PDB entry 4RWO | X-ray diffraction, 2.20 A resolution | chains B and A of the 3 polymer chains in the assembly

# Chain B
Molecule: 19-nt RNA strand
Sequence (19 nucleotides; numbered 1 to 19; the number before each row is that of its first residue):
     1 GGCUUUUGAC CUUUAUGAA

# Chain A
Name: 2'-5'-oligoadenylate synthase 1
Organism: Sus scrofa
Notes: EC 2.7.7.84
UniProt: Q29599 (OAS1_PIG); numbering as in UniProt (aligned over 1-349)
Chain sequence (357 residues; row label = number of the first residue in the row):
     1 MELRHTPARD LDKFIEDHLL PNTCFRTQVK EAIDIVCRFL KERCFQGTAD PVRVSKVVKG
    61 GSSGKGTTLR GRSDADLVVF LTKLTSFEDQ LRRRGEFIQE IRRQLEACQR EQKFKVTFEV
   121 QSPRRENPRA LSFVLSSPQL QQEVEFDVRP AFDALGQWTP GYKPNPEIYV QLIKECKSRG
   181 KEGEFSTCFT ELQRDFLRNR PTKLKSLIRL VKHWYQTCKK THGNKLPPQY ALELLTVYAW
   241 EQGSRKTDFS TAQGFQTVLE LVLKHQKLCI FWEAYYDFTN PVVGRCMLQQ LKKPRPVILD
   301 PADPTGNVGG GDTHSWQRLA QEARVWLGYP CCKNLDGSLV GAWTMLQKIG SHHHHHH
Disordered / not traced: 348-357
Sequence notes: engineered mutation Arg149 (Leu in Q29599); expression tag (350-357)
Bound ions: Mg2+ site 1: Asp74, Asp76 (together with AMP-CPP)
Residues lining bound ligands: AMP-CPP (APC; diphosphomethylphosphonic acid adenosyl ester): Gly61, Ser62, Lys65, Ser73, Asp74, Asp76, Ser186, Gln193, Lys212, Pro228, Gln229, Tyr230, Glu233, Asp300, Val308

# Chain B / chain A interface
Contacting residue pairs - 29 pairs, chain B then chain A:
  U5(B) with Thr23(A), phosphate contact
  U6(B) with Leu20(A), sugar contact; Pro21(A), sugar contact; Thr23(A), hydrogen bond to the phosphate; Arg26(A), salt bridge to the phosphate
  U7(B) with Pro21(A), phosphate contact; Arg26(A), salt bridge to the phosphate; Gly66(A), phosphate contact; Thr202(A), hydrogen bond to the base; Lys205(A), hydrogen bond to the sugar; Arg209(A), sugar contact
  G8(B) with Lys65(A), phosphate contact; Gly66(A), phosphate contact; Arg198(A), salt bridge to the phosphate; Asn199(A), hydrogen bond to the phosphate; Lys205(A), salt bridge to the phosphate
  A9(B) with Arg198(A), salt bridge to the phosphate; Asn199(A), hydrogen bond to the phosphate
  U16(B) with Lys41(A), hydrogen bond to the base; Glu42(A), hydrogen bond to the sugar
  G17(B) with Lys41(A), sugar contact; Val54(A), hydrogen bond to the sugar; Ser55(A), hydrogen bond to the base
  A18(B) with Arg53(A), salt bridge to the phosphate; Val54(A), sugar contact; Ser55(A), sugar contact; Gln157(A), base contact
  A19(B) with Arg53(A), phosphate contact; Gln157(A), base contact
Interface residues without a listed pair, chain A (20 interface residues in all): Asn22, Gly64, Thr82

# Overview
9 residues of chain B and 20 residues of chain A are in contact, with 9 hydrogen bonds and 6 salt bridges.
Polar pairs include U7(B)-Thr202(A), U16(B)-Lys41(A) and G17(B)-Ser55(A). Ligands of chain A: AMP-CPP. The
Mg2+ site 1 is built by Asp74(A) and Asp76(A).
Here chain B is a 19-nt RNA strand and chain A is 2'-5'-oligoadenylate synthase 1 (Sus scrofa). Entry 4RWO
(Crystal structure of the porcine OAS1 L149R mutant in complex with dsRNA and ApCpp in the ...) was determined
by X-ray diffraction, deposited together with 4RWN and 4RWQ.
